PDB entry 7JOU | X-ray diffraction, 3.32 A resolution | chain A

== Chain A ==
Molecule: Rho-associated protein kinase 1
Organism: Homo sapiens
Notes: EC 2.7.11.1
UniProtKB: Q13464 (ROCK1_HUMAN); residue numbers follow UniProt; this construct covers 6-415
Chain sequence (413 residues; row label = number of the first residue in the row):
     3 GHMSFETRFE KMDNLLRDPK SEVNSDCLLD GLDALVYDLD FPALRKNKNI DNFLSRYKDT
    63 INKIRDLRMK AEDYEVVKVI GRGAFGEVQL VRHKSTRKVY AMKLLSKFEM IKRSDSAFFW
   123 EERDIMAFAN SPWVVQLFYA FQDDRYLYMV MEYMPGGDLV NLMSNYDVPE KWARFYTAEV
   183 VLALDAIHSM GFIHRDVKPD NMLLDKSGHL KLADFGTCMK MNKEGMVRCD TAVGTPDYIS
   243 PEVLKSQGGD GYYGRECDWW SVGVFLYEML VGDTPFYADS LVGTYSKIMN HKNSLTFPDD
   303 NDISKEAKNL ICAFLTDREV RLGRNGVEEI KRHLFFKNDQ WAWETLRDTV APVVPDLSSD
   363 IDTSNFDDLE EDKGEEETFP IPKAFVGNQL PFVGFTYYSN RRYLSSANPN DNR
Disordered / not traced: 3-8, 280-285, 403-415
Sequence notes: expression tag (3-5)
Small-molecule neighbours: VFS (N-[(1S)-2-hydroxy-1-phenylethyl]-3-methoxy-4-(1H-pyrazol-4-yl)benzamide): I82, G83, R84, G85, A86, G88, E89, V90, A103, K105, L107, E124, V137, M153, E154, Y155, M156, L205, A215, D216, F368
Swiss-Prot annotation at these positions:
  - active site: D198 (Proton acceptor)
  - binding site (ATP): I82 to V90, K105

== In short ==
Ligands of chain A: compound VFS. Curated annotation (UniProt) lists active-site residue D198 and 10
ATP-binding residues.
Chain A is Rho-associated protein kinase 1 (Homo sapiens); the structure, Crystal structure of rho-associated
protein kinase 1 (ROCK1) in complex with a phenylpyrazole amide inhibitor, was determined by X-ray diffraction
(same publication as 7JOV).
